PDB entry 6GYU | electron microscopy, 3.00 A resolution | chains B and D of the 5 polymer chains in the assembly

Chain B:
Name: Centromere DNA-binding protein complex CBF3 subunit B
From: Saccharomyces cerevisiae (strain ATCC 204508 / S288c)
UniProt: P40969 (CBF3B_YEAST); numbering as in UniProt (aligned over 1-608)
Sequence (608 residues; row label = number of the first residue in the row):
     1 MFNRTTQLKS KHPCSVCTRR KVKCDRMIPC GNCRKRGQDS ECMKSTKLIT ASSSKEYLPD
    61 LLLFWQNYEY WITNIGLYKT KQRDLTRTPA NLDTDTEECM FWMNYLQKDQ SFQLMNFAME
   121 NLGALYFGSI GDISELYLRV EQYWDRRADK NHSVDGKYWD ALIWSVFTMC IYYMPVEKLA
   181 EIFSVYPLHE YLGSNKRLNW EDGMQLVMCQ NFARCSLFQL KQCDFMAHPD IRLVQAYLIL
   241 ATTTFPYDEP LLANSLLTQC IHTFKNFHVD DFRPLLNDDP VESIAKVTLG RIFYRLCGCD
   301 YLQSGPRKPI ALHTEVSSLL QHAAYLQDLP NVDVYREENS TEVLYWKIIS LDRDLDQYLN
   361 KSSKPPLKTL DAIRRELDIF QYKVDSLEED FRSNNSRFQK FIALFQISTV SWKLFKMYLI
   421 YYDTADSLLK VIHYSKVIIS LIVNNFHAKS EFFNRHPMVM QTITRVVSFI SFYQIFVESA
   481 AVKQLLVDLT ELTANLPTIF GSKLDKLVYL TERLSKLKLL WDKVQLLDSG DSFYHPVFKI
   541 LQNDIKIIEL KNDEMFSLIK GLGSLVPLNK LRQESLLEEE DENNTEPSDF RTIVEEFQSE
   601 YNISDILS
Not modelled in the structure: 320-330, 570-587
Cystine bridges: Cys-99/Cys-215
Ion coordination: Zn2+ site 1: Cys-14, Cys-17, Cys-24, Cys-30; Zn2+ site 2: Cys-14, Cys-30, Cys-33, Cys-42
Swiss-Prot annotation at these positions:
  - DNA-binding region: Cys-14 to Cys-42 (Zn(2)-C6 fungal-type)
  - modified residue: Ser-575 (Phosphoserine)

Chain D:
Name: Suppressor of kinetochore protein 1
From: Saccharomyces cerevisiae (strain ATCC 204508 / S288c)
UniProt: P52286 (SKP1_YEAST); residue numbers follow UniProt; this construct covers 1-194
Sequence (194 residues; row label = number of the first residue in the row):
     1 MVTSNVVLVS GEGERFTVDK KIAERSLLLK NYLNDMHDSN LQNNSDSESD SDSETNHKSK
    61 DNNNGDDDDE DDDEIVMPVP NVRSSVLQKV IEWAEHHRDS NFPDEDDDDS RKSAPVDSWD
   121 REFLKVDQEM LYEIILAANY LNIKPLLDAG CKVVAEMIRG RSPEEIRRTF NIVNDFTPEE
   181 EAAIRRENEW AEDR
Not modelled in the structure: 1-3, 36-73, 193-194

Interface between chain B and chain D:
Residue-residue contacts (33):
  Lys-11(B) / Val-173(D)
  Lys-11(B) / Asp-175(D)
  His-12(B) / Phe-176(D)
  His-12(B) / Thr-177(D)
  Ser-45(B) / Asn-174(D)  hydrogen bond
  Thr-46(B) / Asn-171(D)
  Thr-46(B) / Asn-174(D)  hydrogen bond
  Lys-47(B) / Ile-172(D)
  Arg-374(B) / Asn-139(D)
  Arg-375(B) / Asp-104(D)
  Arg-375(B) / Glu-105(D)  salt bridge
  Arg-375(B) / Asp-106(D)  salt bridge
  Asp-378(B) / Asn-142(D)
  Gln-381(B) / Asn-31(D)
  Gln-381(B) / Asn-34(D)
  Tyr-382(B) / Leu-27(D)
  Tyr-382(B) / Lys-30(D)
  Asp-385(B) / Asn-31(D)
  Asp-385(B) / Asn-34(D)  hydrogen bond
  Lys-400(B) / Asn-34(D)
  Leu-404(B) / Asn-34(D)
  Ala-425(B) / Asn-139(D)
  Asp-426(B) / Asn-81(D)  hydrogen bond
  Leu-429(B) / Pro-80(D)  hydrophobic
  Leu-429(B) / Asn-81(D)
  Leu-429(B) / Tyr-140(D)  hydrophobic
  Lys-430(B) / Leu-28(D)
  Lys-430(B) / Tyr-140(D)
  His-433(B) / Leu-28(D)
  His-433(B) / Tyr-32(D)
  His-433(B) / Tyr-140(D)
  Ser-440(B) / Asp-35(D)  hydrogen bond
  Asn-444(B) / Asp-35(D)  hydrogen bond
Interface residues without a listed pair, chain B (22 interface residues in all): Tyr-434, Val-437
Interface residues without a listed pair, chain D (24 interface residues in all): Met-77, Leu-136

In short:
22 residues of chain B face 24 of chain D across their interface; the contacts include 6 hydrogen bonds and 2
salt bridges. Polar contacts include Arg-375(B)/Glu-105(D), Arg-375(B)/Asp-106(D) and Ser-45(B)/Asn-174(D).
The Zn2+ site 1 is built by Cys-14(B), Cys-17(B), Cys-24(B) and Cys-30(B).
Here chain B is Centromere DNA-binding protein complex CBF3 subunit B and chain D is Suppressor of kinetochore
protein 1, both from Saccharomyces cerevisiae (strain ATCC 204508 / S288c). Entry 6GYU (Cryo-EM structure of
the CBF3-msk complex of the budding yeast kinetochore) was determined by electron microscopy (same publication
as 6GYP and 6GYS).
